4N5Y - chains B and J of the 6 polymer chains in the assembly; structure by X-ray diffraction, 3.16 A resolution.

== Chain B (and J) ==
Name: Hemagglutinin HA2 chain
Source organism: Influenza A virus
Notes: fragment: membrane fusion domain, HA2; chain J of this document is another copy of the same molecule, construct and numbering; everything in this record applies to it too
Reference sequence: Q6DQ33 (Q6DQ33_9INFA); residues 1-174 here correspond to UniProt positions 347-520 (UniProt number = residue number + 346)
Sequence (181 residues; each row starts with the number of its first residue):
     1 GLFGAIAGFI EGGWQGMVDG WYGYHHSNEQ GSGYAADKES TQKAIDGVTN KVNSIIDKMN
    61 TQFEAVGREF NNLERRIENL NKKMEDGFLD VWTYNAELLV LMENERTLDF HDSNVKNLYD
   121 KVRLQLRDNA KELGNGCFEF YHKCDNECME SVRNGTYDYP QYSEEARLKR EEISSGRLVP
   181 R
Not modelled in the structure: 178-181
Construct notes: expression tag (175-181)
Cystine bridges: C144-C148

== How chain B and chain J interact ==
Residue-residue contacts (54; chain B residue first):
  F3(B) - L2(J)
  F3(B) - F3(J)  hydrophobic
  K58(B) - Y94(J)
  K58(B) - E97(J)  salt bridge
  K58(B) - L98(J)
  M59(B) - Y94(J)  hydrophobic
  F63(B) - K83(J)
  E64(B) - K83(J)
  V66(B) - K83(J)
  R68(B) - R76(J)
  R68(B) - N79(J)  hydrogen bond
  R68(B) - L80(J)
  R68(B) - K83(J)
  E69(B) - R76(J)  hydrogen bond (backbone-side chain)
  F70(B) - R76(J)
  E74(B) - R76(J)  salt bridge
  I77(B) - I77(J)  hydrophobic
  N81(B) - L80(J)
  M84(B) - L80(J)  hydrophobic
  M84(B) - M84(J)  hydrophobic
  F88(B) - M84(J)
  F88(B) - G87(J)
  F88(B) - F88(J)
  V91(B) - V91(J)  hydrophobic
  W92(B) - V91(J)  hydrophobic
  W92(B) - Y94(J)  hydrophobic
  N95(B) - Y94(J)
  L99(B) - Y94(J)
  L99(B) - L98(J)  hydrophobic
  M102(B) - M102(J)  hydrophobic
  E103(B) - M102(J)
  R106(B) - M102(J)  hydrogen bond (side chain-backbone)
  R106(B) - E105(J)  salt bridge
  R106(B) - R106(J)
  D109(B) - L2(J)
  F110(B) - L2(J)  hydrophobic
  S113(B) - L2(J)  hydrogen bond (side chain-backbone)
  K116(B) - K116(J)
  N117(B) - G1(J)
  N117(B) - L2(J)  hydrogen bond (side chain-backbone)
  N117(B) - F3(J)
  N117(B) - G4(J)
  R123(B) - E132(J)  salt bridge
  L124(B) - F9(J)  hydrophobic
  L124(B) - E132(J)
  L124(B) - G134(J)
  R127(B) - K131(J)
  R127(B) - E132(J)
  R127(B) - L133(J)  hydrogen bond (side chain-backbone)
  D128(B) - K131(J)  salt bridge
  Y159(B) - K131(J)  hydrogen bond
  R167(B) - S174(J)  hydrogen bond (side chain-backbone)
  R167(B) - S175(J)  hydrogen bond (side chain-backbone)
  E171(B) - S174(J)
Interface residues without a listed pair, chain B (34 interface residues in all): T61
Interface residues without a listed pair, chain J (32 interface residues in all): D90, N95, L101, I173, G176

== Summary ==
34 residues of chain B and 32 residues of chain J are in contact; the contacts include 9 hydrogen bonds and 5
salt bridges. Polar contacts include K58(B)-E97(J), E74(B)-R76(J) and R106(B)-E105(J).
Both chains are Hemagglutinin HA2 chain (Influenza A virus). Entry 4N5Y (Crystal structure of H5 hemagglutinin
mutant (N158D, N224K and Q226L) from the influenza virus A/Viet Nam/1203/2004 ...) was determined by X-ray
diffraction together with 4N5Z from the same study.
